4AIN - chains A and C of the 3 polymer chains in the assembly; structure by X-ray diffraction, 3.10 A resolution.

== Chain A (and C) ==
Molecule: Glycine betaine transporter betp
From: Corynebacterium glutamicum
Notes: chain C of this document is another copy of the same molecule, construct and numbering; everything in this record applies to it too
UniProtKB: P54582 (BETP_CORGL); residues 41-579 here = UniProt positions 41-579
Sequence (539 residues; numbered 41 to 579; the number before each row is that of its first residue):
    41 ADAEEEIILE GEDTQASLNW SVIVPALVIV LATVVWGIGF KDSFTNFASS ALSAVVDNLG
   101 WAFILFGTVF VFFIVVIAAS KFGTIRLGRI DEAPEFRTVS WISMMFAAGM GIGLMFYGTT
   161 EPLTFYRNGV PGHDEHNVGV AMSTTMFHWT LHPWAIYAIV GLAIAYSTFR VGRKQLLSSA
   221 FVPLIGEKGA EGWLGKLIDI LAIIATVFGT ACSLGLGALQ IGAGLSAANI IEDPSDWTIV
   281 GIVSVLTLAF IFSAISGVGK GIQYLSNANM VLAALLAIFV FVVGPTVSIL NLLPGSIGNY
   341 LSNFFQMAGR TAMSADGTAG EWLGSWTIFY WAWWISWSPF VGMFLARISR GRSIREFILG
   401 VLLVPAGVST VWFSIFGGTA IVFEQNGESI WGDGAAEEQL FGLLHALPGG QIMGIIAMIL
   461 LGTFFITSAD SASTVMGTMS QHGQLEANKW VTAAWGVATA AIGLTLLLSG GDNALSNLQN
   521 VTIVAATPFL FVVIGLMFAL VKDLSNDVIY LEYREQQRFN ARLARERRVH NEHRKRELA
Not modelled in the structure: 270-271, 297-299, 510-514 (chain C: 41-54, 554-579)

== Interface between chain A and chain C ==
Residue-residue contacts - 35 pairs, chain A then chain C:
  D97(A) with V327(C)
  N98(A) with V327(C)
  W101(A) with L330(C); N331(C); P334(C)
  I104(A) with P334(C), hydrophobic
  L105(A) with P334(C), hydrophobic
  F345(A) with G338(C); L341(C), hydrophobic; S342(C)
  Q346(A) with N339(C); S342(C), hydrogen bond; N343(C)
  A348(A) with P334(C)
  G349(A) with P334(C); G335(C); G338(C)
  T351(A) with N331(C), hydrogen bond
  A352(A) with N331(C)
  M353(A) with V178(C); S328(C), hydrogen bond; L332(C), hydrophobic; I421(C), hydrophobic; V422(C), hydrophobic; Q425(C)
  D356(A) with Y166(C), hydrogen bond; H176(C); V178(C); Q425(C), hydrogen bond
  G357(A) with Q425(C)
  R558(A) with D131(C), salt bridge
  A561(A) with D131(C)
  R565(A) with I130(C); D131(C)
  R568(A) with E552(C), salt bridge
Other interface residues (no listed pair), chain A (23 interface residues in all): R562, A564, R567, V569, E572
Other interface residues (no listed pair), chain C (22 interface residues in all): V548

== Overview ==
23 residues of chain A and 22 residues of chain C are in contact; the contacts include 5 hydrogen bonds and 2
salt bridges. Among the polar pairs are R558(A)-D131(C), R568(A)-E552(C) and Q346(A)-S342(C).
Chain A and chain C are both Glycine betaine transporter betp (Corynebacterium glutamicum); the structure,
Crystal structure of BetP with asymmetric protomers, was determined by X-ray diffraction (same publication as
4DOJ).
